8WVZ - chains D and E of the 8 polymer chains in the assembly; structure by electron microscopy, 3.15 A resolution.

# Chain D (and E)
Name: Putative primase C962R
Source organism: African swine fever virus
Notes: chain E of this document is another copy of the same molecule, construct and numbering; everything in this record applies to it too
UniProt: A0A2X0TKI6 (A0A2X0TKI6_ASF); residues 1-962 here = UniProt positions 1-962
Chain sequence (972 residues; each row starts with the number of its first residue):
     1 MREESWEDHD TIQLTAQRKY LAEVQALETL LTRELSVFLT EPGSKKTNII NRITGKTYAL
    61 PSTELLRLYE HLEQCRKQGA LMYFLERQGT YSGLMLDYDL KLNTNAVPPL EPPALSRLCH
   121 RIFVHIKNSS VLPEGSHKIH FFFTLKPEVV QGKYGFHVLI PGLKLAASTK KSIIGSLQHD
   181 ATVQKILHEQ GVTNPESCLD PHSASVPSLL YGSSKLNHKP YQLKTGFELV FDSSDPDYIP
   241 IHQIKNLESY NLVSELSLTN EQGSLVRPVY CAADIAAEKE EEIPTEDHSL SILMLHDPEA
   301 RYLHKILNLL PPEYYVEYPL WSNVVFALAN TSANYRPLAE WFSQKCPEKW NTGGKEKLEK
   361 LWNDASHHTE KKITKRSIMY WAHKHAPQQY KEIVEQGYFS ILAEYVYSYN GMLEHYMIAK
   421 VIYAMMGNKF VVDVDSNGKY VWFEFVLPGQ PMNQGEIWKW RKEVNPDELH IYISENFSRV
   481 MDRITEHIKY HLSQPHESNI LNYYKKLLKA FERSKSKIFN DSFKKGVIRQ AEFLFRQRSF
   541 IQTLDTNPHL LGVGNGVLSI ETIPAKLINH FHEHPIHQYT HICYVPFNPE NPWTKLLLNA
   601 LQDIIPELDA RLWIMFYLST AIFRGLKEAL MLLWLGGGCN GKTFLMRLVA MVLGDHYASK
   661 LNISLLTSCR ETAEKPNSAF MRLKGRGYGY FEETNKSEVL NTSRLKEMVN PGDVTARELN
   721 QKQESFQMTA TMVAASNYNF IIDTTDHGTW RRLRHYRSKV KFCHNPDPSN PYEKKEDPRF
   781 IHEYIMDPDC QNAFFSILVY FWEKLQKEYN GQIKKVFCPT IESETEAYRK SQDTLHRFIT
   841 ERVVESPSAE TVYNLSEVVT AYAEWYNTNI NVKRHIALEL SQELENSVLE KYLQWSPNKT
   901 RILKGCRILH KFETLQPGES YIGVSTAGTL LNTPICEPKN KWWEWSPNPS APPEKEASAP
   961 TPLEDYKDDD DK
Not modelled in the structure: 1-288, 919-936, 951-972 (chain E: 1-21, 133-138, 237-246, 270-288, 917-936, 951-972)
Sequence notes: expression tag (963-972)
Ion coordination: Mg2+: T643 (together with ADP)
Residues lining bound ligands: ADP: A600, I604, G638, C639, N640, G641, K642, T643, F644, E693, F762, K775, E776, D777, P778, F780, I781

# Chain D / chain E interface
Contacting residue pairs (64; chain D residue first):
  P451(D) with R538(E)
  N453(D) with S539(E)
  R461(D) with R538(E)
  E463(D) with R538(E), salt bridge
  N465(D) with Y440(E); F533(E)
  D467(D) with Y440(E), hydrogen bond; F533(E)
  E468(D) with R538(E), salt bridge
  H470(D) with F533(E)
  S474(D) with Y416(E)
  E475(D) with Y416(E), hydrogen bond; K420(E)
  S478(D) with Y409(E), hydrogen bond
  R483(D) with R33(E)
  E486(D) with T29(E); R33(E), salt bridge
  K489(D) with Q25(E), hydrogen bond
  K515(D) with Y409(E)
  S516(D) with E414(E)
  F519(D) with Y409(E); E414(E); H415(E); Y416(E), hydrogen bond (backbone-backbone); Q530(E)
  N520(D) with E414(E), hydrogen bond; H415(E); Q530(E)
  D521(D) with H415(E), hydrogen bond (backbone-side chain); R529(E), salt bridge; Q530(E)
  K524(D) with Y416(E); Q530(E)
  R647(D) with N710(E)
  K660(D) with D713(E); V714(E); T715(E)
  N662(D) with E674(E), hydrogen bond
  S664(D) with E674(E), hydrogen bond
  S678(D) with K722(E)
  R682(D) with K722(E); Q723(E)
  N695(D) with T702(E)
  K696(D) with I876(E); E879(E)
  S697(D) with E879(E), hydrogen bond (backbone-side chain)
  L719(D) with R717(E); Q721(E)
  Y738(D) with E879(E)
  I741(D) with L878(E), hydrophobic
  E776(D) with R751(E), salt bridge
  H782(D) with L626(E); K627(E); P711(E)
  E845(D) with N898(E)
  T868(D) with A877(E)
  N869(D) with A877(E); L878(E)
  I870(D) with I876(E); A877(E), hydrogen bond (backbone-backbone); L878(E), hydrophobic
  F912(D) with E850(E); V852(E); Y853(E)
Also at the interface, not in a pair above, chain D (49 interface residues in all): V464, I471, E512, C639, L665, A679, F762, H764, M786, N871
Also at the interface, not in a pair above, chain E (47 interface residues in all): M412, V434, G438, L534, R536, E628, A673, N701, G712, H747, I902

# Summary
49 residues of chain D face 47 of chain E across their interface, with 11 hydrogen bonds and 5 salt bridges.
Among the polar pairs are E463(D)-R538(E), E468(D)-R538(E) and E486(D)-R33(E). Bound to chain D: ADP.
Both chains are Putative primase C962R (African swine fever virus). Entry 8WVZ (Structure of ADP-Form
AsfvPrimPol Hexamer) was determined by electron microscopy.
